Entry 6S3F (X-ray diffraction, 1.68 A resolution); this record covers chains A and B.

[Chain A]
Molecule: 2S albumin
From: Moringa oleifera
UniProt: W5S2D2 (W5S2D2_MOROL); residues 0-64 here correspond to UniProt positions 93-157 (UniProt number = residue number + 93)
Chain sequence (65 residues; row label = number of the first residue in the row; numbering starts at 0):
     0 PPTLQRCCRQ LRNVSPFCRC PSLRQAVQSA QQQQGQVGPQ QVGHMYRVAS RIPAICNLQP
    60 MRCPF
Disulfide bonds: Cys7-Cys55, Cys19-Cys62

[Chain B]
Molecule: 2S albumin
From: Moringa oleifera
UniProt: W5S2D2 (W5S2D2_MOROL); residues 1-25 here correspond to UniProt positions 39-63 (UniProt number = residue number + 38)
Chain sequence (25 residues; each row starts with the number of its first residue):
     1 QRCRHQFQTQ QRLRACQRVI QRWSQ
Differences from the reference sequence: conflict Gln21 (Arg59 in W5S2D2)

[Interface between chain A and chain B]
Pairs across the interface (46):
  Thr2(A) with Ala15(B); Arg18(B); Val19(B); Arg22(B)
  Arg5(A) with Ala15(B); Arg18(B)
  Cys6(A) with Ala15(B); Cys16(B), disulfide
  Gln9(A) with Gln10(B); Gln11(B); Leu13(B); Arg14(B), hydrogen bond (side chain-backbone); Ala15(B), hydrogen bond (side chain-backbone); Cys16(B)
  Leu10(A) with Leu13(B)
  Asn12(A) with Gln6(B); Gln10(B)
  Val13(A) with Gln6(B); Gln10(B)
  Ser14(A) with Gln6(B), hydrogen bond (backbone-side chain)
  Cys17(A) with Cys3(B), disulfide; Gln6(B), hydrogen bond
  Ser21(A) with Cys3(B); Phe7(B); Leu13(B)
  Leu22(A) with Leu13(B)
  Gln24(A) with Arg4(B); Phe7(B)
  Ala25(A) with Phe7(B); Gln17(B)
  Ser28(A) with Phe7(B); Arg12(B), hydrogen bond; Gln17(B), hydrogen bond
  Ala29(A) with Gln17(B); Gln21(B)
  Gln32(A) with Gln17(B); Gln21(B)
  Gln33(A) with Gln21(B)
  Gln40(A) with Ser24(B), hydrogen bond (side chain-backbone)
  His43(A) with Trp23(B), hydrogen bond (side chain-backbone); Ser24(B)
  Met44(A) with Ile20(B), hydrophobic; Ser24(B)
  Val47(A) with Ile20(B), hydrophobic; Trp23(B), hydrophobic
  Ala48(A) with Ile20(B), hydrophobic
Other interface residues (no listed pair), chain A (27 interface residues in all): Leu3, Phe16, Pro20, Val26, Ile51
Other interface residues (no listed pair), chain B (20 interface residues in all): Arg2
Inter-chain disulfides: Cys6(A)-Cys16(B), Cys17(A)-Cys3(B)

[In short]
27 residues of chain A face 20 of chain B across their interface; the contacts include 2 disulfide bonds and 8
hydrogen bonds. Polar contacts include Gln9(A)-Arg14(B), Gln9(A)-Ala15(B) and Ser14(A)-Gln6(B).
Here chain A is 2S albumin and chain B is 2S albumin, both from Moringa oleifera. Entry 6S3F (Moringa seed
protein Mo-CBP3-4) was determined by X-ray diffraction.
